9BAN - chains A and E of the 8 polymer chains in the assembly; structure by electron microscopy, 3.39 A resolution.

== Chain A ==
Name: Muellerian-inhibiting factor
Organism: Homo sapiens
Notes: fragment: prodomain
UniProtKB: P03971 (MIS_HUMAN); numbering as in UniProt (aligned over 25-451)
Chain sequence (427 residues; numbered 25 to 451; the number before each row is that of its first residue):
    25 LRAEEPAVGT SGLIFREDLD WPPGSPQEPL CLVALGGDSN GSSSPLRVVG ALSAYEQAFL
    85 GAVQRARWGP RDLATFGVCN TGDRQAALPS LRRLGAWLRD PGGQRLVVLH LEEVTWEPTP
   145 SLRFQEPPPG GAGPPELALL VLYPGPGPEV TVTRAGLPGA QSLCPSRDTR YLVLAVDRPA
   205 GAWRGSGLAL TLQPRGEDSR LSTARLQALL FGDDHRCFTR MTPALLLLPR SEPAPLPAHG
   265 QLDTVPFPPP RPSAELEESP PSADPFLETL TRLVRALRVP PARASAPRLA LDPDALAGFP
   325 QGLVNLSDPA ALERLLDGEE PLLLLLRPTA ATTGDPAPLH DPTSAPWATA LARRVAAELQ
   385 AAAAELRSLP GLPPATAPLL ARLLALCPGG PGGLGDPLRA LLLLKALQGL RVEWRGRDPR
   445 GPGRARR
Not modelled in the structure: 25-288, 323-373, 394-398, 412-416, 441-451
Construct notes: engineered mutation Arg450 (Gln in P03971)
UniProt features mapped onto this chain:
  - site: Arg451 (Cleavage)
  - glycosylation (N-linked (GlcNAc...) asparagine): Asn64, Asn329
  - natural variant: Leu70 (L70P: In PMDS1), Gly101 (G101V: In PMDS1), Arg123 (R123W: In PMDS1), Tyr167 (Y167C: In PMDS1), Arg194 (R194C: In PMDS1)

== Chain E ==
Name: 6E11 Antibody IgG2A Heavy Chain
Organism: Mus musculus
Notes: antibody fragment or engineered binder
Chain sequence (227 residues; row label = number of the first residue in the row):
    20 EVQLQQSGAE LVKPGASVKL SCTASGFNIK DTYMHWVKQR PEQGLEWIGR IDPANGNTIY
    80 ASKFQGKATI TADTSSNTAY MQLSSLTSGD TAVYYCALFI TTATYAMDYW GQGTSVTVSS
   140 AKTTAPSVYP LAPVCGDTTG SSVTLGCLVK GYFPEPVTLT WNSGSLSSGV HTFPAVLQSD
   200 LYTLSSSVTV TSSTWPSQSI TCNVAHPASS TKVDKKIEPR GPTIKPC
Not modelled in the structure: 153-159, 239-246
Disulfides: Cys41-Cys115, Cys166-Cys221

== How chain A and chain E interact ==
Residue-residue contacts (7; chain A residue first):
  Arg307(A) - Arg69(E)  hydrogen bond (backbone-side chain)
  Ala310(A) - Tyr52(E)  hydrophobic
  Pro311(A) - Thr121(E)
  Arg312(A) - Thr51(E)
  Arg312(A) - Tyr124(E)
  Leu313(A) - Tyr124(E)  hydrogen bond (backbone-side chain)
  Ala314(A) - Asp50(E)
Also at the interface, not in a pair above, chain A (11 interface residues in all): Pro304, Pro305, Ala306, Ala308, Ser309
Also at the interface, not in a pair above, chain E (13 interface residues in all): His54, Trp66, Asn74, Asn76, Phe118, Ile119, Met126

== Overview ==
11 residues of chain A face 13 of chain E across their interface; the contacts include 2 hydrogen bonds. Polar
contacts include Arg307(A)-Arg69(E) and Leu313(A)-Tyr124(E).
Chain A is Muellerian-inhibiting factor (Homo sapiens) and chain E is 6E11 Antibody IgG2A Heavy Chain (Mus
musculus); the structure, The Anti-Mullerian Hormone prodomain in complex with the growth factor and 6E11 Fab
in C1 symmetry, was determined by electron microscopy together with 9BAO from the same study.
